PDB entry 9CKF | X-ray diffraction, 2.50 A resolution | chains A and B

# Chain A (and B)
Molecule: N-lysine methyltransferase SMYD2
Source organism: Homo sapiens
Notes: EC 2.1.1.-, 2.1.1.354; chain B of this document is another copy of the same molecule, construct and numbering; everything in this record applies to it too
UniProt: Q9NRG4 (SMYD2_HUMAN); residues 1-433 here = UniProt positions 1-433
Sequence (433 residues; numbered 1 to 433; the number before each row is that of its first residue):
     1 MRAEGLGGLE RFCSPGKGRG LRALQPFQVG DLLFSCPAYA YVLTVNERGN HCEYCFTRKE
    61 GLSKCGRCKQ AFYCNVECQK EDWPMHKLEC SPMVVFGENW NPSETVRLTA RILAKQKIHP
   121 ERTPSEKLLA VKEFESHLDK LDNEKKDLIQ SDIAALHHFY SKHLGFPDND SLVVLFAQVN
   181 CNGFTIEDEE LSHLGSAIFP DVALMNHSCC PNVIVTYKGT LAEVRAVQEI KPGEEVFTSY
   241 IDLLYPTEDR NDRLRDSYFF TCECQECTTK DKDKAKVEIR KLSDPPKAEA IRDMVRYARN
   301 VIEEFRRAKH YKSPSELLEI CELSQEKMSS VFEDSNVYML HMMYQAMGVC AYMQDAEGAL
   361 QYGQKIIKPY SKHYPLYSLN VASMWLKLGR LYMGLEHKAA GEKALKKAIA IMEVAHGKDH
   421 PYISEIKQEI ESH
Not modelled in the structure: 1-3 (chain B: 1-4)
Differences from the reference sequence: engineered mutation Ala351 (Leu in Q9NRG4), Ala356 (Trp in Q9NRG4)
UniProt features mapped onto this chain:
  - zinc finger: Cys52 to Cys90 (MYND-type)
  - binding site (S-adenosyl-L-methionine): Lys17 to Arg19, His137, Asn206, His207, Tyr258 to Phe260
  - binding site (Zn(2+)): Cys52, Cys55, Cys65, Cys68, Cys74, Cys78, His86, Cys90
  - modified residue: Ser283 (Phosphoserine)
  - mutagenesis: Glu187 (E187K: Abolishes methyltransferase activity on p53/TP53), Glu189 (E189K: Strongly reduces methyltransferase activity on p53/TP53), Glu190 (E190K: Strongly reduces methyltransferase activity on p53/TP53), His207 (H207A: Abolishes methyltransferase activity), Tyr240 (Y240F: Abolishes methyltransferase activity), Tyr245 (Y245F: Strongly reduces methyltransferase activity on p53/TP53), Asp252 (D252R: Slightly reduces methyltransferase activity on p53/TP53), Arg253 (R253Q: No effect on methyltransferase activity on p53/TP53), Arg306 (R306E: No effect on methyltransferase activity on p53/TP53), Tyr374 (Y374A: Abolishes methyltransferase activity on p53/TP53), Glu429 (E429K: Reduces methyltransferase activity on p53/TP53), Glu431 (E431K: Strongly reduces methyltransferase activity on p53/TP53)
Bound ions: Zn2+ site 1: Cys52, Cys55, Cys74, Cys78; Zn2+ site 2: Cys65, Cys68, His86, Cys90; Zn2+ site 3: Cys209, Cys262, Cys264, Cys267
Residues lining bound ligands: S-adenosylhomocysteine (SAH): Gly16, Lys17, Arg19, Glu135, His137, Asn182, Ala203, Leu204, Met205, Asn206, His207, Tyr240, Tyr258, Phe259, Phe260
Reported in the primary citation:
  - mutagenesis - L351A/W356A: abolished binding to PARP1 peptide
  - mutagenesis - F184A: unchanged binding to PARP1 protein
  - mutagenesis - F184A: decreased binding to H3
  - mutagenesis - F184A: decreased binding to H4
  - mutagenesis - F184A: abolished catalytic activity on all tested substrates

# Chain A / chain B interface
Residue-residue contacts (9; chain A residue first):
  Gly16(A) with Lys162(B), hydrogen bond (backbone-side chain); His163(B)
  Asp139(A) with His158(B), hydrogen bond (backbone-side chain)
  Lys140(A) with Phe96(B)
  Arg255(A) with Val94(B)
  Phe259(A) with Val95(B), hydrophobic
  Thr261(A) with Ser91(B), hydrogen bond
  Glu263(A) with Arg67(B), salt bridge; Trp83(B)
Other interface residues (no listed pair), chain A (10 interface residues in all): Leu141, Asp142, Phe260
Other interface residues (no listed pair), chain B (10 interface residues in all): Asn99

# Overview
Chain A and chain B each contribute 10 residues to their interface; the contacts include 3 hydrogen bonds and
1 salt bridge. Polar contacts include Glu263(A)-Arg67(B), Gly16(A)-Lys162(B) and Asp139(A)-His158(B). Chain A
binds S-adenosylhomocysteine. From the paper: L351A/W356A of chain A abolish binding to PARP1 peptide; F184A
of chain A reduces binding to H3.
Chain A and chain B are both N-lysine methyltransferase SMYD2 (Homo sapiens); the structure, Crystal structure
of SMYD2 secondary binding site mutant, was determined by X-ray diffraction, deposited together with 9CKC and
9CKG.
